PDB entry 6LT4 | electron microscopy, 4.50 A resolution (low resolution: residue-level contacts below are approximate; hydrogen-bond / salt-bridge calls are withheld) | chains A and H of the 14 polymer chains in the assembly

== Chain A (and H) ==
Molecule: ATP-dependent Clp protease, ATP-binding subunit
From: Streptococcus pneumoniae serotype 2 (strain D39 / NCTC 7466)
Notes: chain H of this document is another copy of the same molecule, construct and numbering; everything in this record applies to it too
UniProtKB: A0A0H2ZMB9 (A0A0H2ZMB9_STRP2); residue numbers follow UniProt; this construct covers 1-701
Chain sequence (701 residues; row label = number of the first residue in the row):
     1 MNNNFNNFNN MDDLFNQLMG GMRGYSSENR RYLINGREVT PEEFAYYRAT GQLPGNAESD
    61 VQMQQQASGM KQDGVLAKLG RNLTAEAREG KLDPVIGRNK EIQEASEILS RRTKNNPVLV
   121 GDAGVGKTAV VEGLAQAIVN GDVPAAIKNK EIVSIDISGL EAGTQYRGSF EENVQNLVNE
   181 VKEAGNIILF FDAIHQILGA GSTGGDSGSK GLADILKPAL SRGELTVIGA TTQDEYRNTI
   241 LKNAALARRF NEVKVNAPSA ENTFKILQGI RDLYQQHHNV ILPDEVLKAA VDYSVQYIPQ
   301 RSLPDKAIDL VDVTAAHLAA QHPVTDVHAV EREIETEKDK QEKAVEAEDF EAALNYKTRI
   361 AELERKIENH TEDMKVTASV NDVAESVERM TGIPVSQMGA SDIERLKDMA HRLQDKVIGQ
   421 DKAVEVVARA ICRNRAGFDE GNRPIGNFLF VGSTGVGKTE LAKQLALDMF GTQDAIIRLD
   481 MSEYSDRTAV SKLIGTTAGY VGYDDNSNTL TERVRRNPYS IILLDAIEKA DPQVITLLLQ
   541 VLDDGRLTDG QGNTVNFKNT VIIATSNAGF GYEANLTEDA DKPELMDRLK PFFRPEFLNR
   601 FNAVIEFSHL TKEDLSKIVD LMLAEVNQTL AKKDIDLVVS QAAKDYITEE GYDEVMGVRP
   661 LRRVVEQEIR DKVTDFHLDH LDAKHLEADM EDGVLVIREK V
Disordered / not traced: 1-75, 699-701
Sequence notes: engineered mutation Ala193 (Glu in A0A0H2ZMB9), Ala526 (Glu in A0A0H2ZMB9)
Bound ions: Mg2+: Thr128 (together with ATP-gamma-S)
Residues lining bound ligands:
  - ATP-gamma-S (AGS; phosphothiophosphoric acid-adenylate ester), molecule 1: Pro94, Val95, Ile96, Arg98, Ala123, Gly124, Val125, Gly126, Lys127, Thr128, Ala129, Ile266, Asp305
  - ATP-gamma-S (AGS), molecule 2: Val417, Ile418, Gly419, Gln420, Thr454, Gly455, Val456, Gly457, Lys458, Thr459, Glu460, Ile618, Val658, Arg662
Reported in the primary citation:
  - binding site for ATP-gamma-S: Lys127, Thr128, Lys458, Thr459
  - self-association interface (contacts with another copy of this molecule): Arg112, Val345, Phe350, Ala353, Leu354, Lys357, Arg433, Asn602

== Interface between chain A and chain H ==
Residue-residue contacts - 7 pairs, chain A then chain H:
  Phe350(A) with Phe350(H); Ala353(H); Leu354(H); Lys357(H)
  Ala353(A) with Phe350(H)
  Leu354(A) with Phe350(H)
  Lys357(A) with Phe350(H)
Other interface residues (no listed pair), chain A (6 interface residues in all): Gln341, Val345
Other interface residues (no listed pair), chain H (6 interface residues in all): Gln341, Val345

== In short ==
Chain A and chain H each contribute 6 residues to their interface. Ligands of chain A: ATP-gamma-S. The paper
reports a binding site for ATP-gamma-S at Lys127(A), Thr128(A) and Lys458(A) among others; a self-association
interface involving Arg112(A), Val345(A) and Phe350(A) among others.
Chain A and chain H are both ATP-dependent Clp protease, ATP-binding subunit (Streptococcus pneumoniae
serotype 2 (strain D39 / NCTC 7466)); the structure, AAA+ ATPase, ClpL from Streptococcus pneumoniae:
ATPrS-bound, was determined by electron microscopy (same publication as 6LSY).
